1U95 - chains B and C of the 3 polymer chains in the assembly; structure by X-ray diffraction, 2.24 A resolution.

== Chain B ==
Molecule: Antibody 2F5 (heavy chain)
From: Homo sapiens
Notes: antibody fragment or engineered binder
Amino-acid sequence (235 residues; row label = number of the first residue in the row; a row labelled like 35A-35B holds insertion residues (35A, then the next letters in order)):
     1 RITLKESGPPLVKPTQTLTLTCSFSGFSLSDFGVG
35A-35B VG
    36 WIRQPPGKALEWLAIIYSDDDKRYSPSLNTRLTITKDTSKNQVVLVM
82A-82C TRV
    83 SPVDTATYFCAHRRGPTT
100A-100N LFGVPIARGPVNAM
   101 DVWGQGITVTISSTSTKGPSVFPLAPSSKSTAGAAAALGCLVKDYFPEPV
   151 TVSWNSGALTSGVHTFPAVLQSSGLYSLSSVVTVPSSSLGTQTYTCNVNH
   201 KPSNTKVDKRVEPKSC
Unresolved in the structure: 127-132, 190-191
Disulfide bonds: Cys22-Cys92, Cys140-Cys196

== Chain C ==
Molecule: GP41 peptide
Amino-acid sequence (7 residues; numbered 1 to 7; the number before each row is that of its first residue):
     1 ELDHWAS

== Chain B / chain C interface ==
Residue-residue contacts (13; chain B residue first):
  Gly33(B) with Trp5(C)
  Tyr52(B) with Asp3(C); His4(C)
  Asp54(B) with His4(C), salt bridge
  Asp56(B) with His4(C), salt bridge
  Arg58(B) with Glu1(C), salt bridge
  Arg95(B) with Asp3(C), salt bridge; Trp5(C)
  Pro98(B) with Trp5(C)
  Arg100H(B) with Trp5(C), hydrogen bond (side chain-backbone); Ala6(C); Ser7(C)
  Val100K(B) with Trp5(C)
Other interface residues (no listed pair), chain B (10 interface residues in all): Phe32

== In short ==
10 residues of chain B and 6 residues of chain C are in contact, with 1 hydrogen bond and 4 salt bridges.
Polar contacts include Asp54(B)-His4(C), Asp56(B)-His4(C) and Arg58(B)-Glu1(C).
Chain B is Antibody 2F5 (heavy chain) (Homo sapiens) and chain C is GP41 peptide; the structure, Crystal
structure of the HIV-1 Cross Neutralizing Monoclonal Antibody 2F5 in complex with gp41 Peptide ELDHWAS, was
determined by X-ray diffraction, deposited together with 1U8H, 1U8I, 1U8J, 1U8L, 1U8M, 1U8N and 14 further
entries.
